PDB entry 7WSQ | electron microscopy, 3.80 A resolution | chains B and C of the 6 polymer chains in the assembly

# Chain B
Molecule: Fructose dehydrogenase small subunit
Source organism: Gluconobacter japonicus
UniProt: M1VB40 (FDHS_GLUJA); residue numbers follow UniProt; this construct covers 1-183
Sequence (183 residues; numbered 1 to 183; the number before each row is that of its first residue):
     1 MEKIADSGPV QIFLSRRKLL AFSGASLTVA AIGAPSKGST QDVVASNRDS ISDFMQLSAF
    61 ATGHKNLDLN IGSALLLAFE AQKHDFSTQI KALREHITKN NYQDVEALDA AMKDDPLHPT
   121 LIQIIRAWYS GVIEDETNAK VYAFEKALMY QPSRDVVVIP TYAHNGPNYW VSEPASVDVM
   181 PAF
Disordered / not traced: 1-49, 99-115, 131, 138-140, 151-155, 173-183

# Chain C
Molecule: Fructose dehydrogenase cytochrome subunit
Source organism: Gluconobacter japonicus
UniProt: M1V1V5 (FDHC_GLUJA); residues 1-486 here = UniProt positions 1-486
Sequence (486 residues; row label = number of the first residue in the row):
     1 MRYFRPLSAT AMTTVLLLAG TNVRAQPTEP TPASAHRPSI SRGHYLAIAA DCAACHTNGR
    61 DGQFLAGGYA ISSPMGNIYS TNITPSKTHG IGNYTLEQFS KALRHGIRAD GAQLYPAMPY
   121 DAYNRLTDED VKSLYAYIMT EVKPVDAPSP KTQLPFPFSI RASLGIWKIA ARIEGKPYVF
   181 DHTHNDDWNR GRYLVDELAH CGECHTPRNF LLAPNQSAYL AGADIGSWRA PNITNAPQSG
   241 IGSWSDQDLF QYLKTGKTAH ARAAGPMAEA IEHSLQYLPD ADISAIVTYL RSVPAKAESG
   301 QTVANFEHAG RPSSYSVANA NSRRSNSTLT KTTDGAALYE AVCASCHQSD GKGSKDGYYP
   361 SLVGNTTTGQ LNPNDLIASI LYGVDRTTDN HEILMPAFGP DSLVQPLTDE QIATIADYVL
   421 SHFGNAQATV SADAVKQVRA GGKQVPLAKL ASPGVMLLLG TGGILGAILV VAGLWWLISR
   481 RKKRSA
Disordered / not traced: 1-39, 318-331, 472-486
Covalently attached groups: heme c (HEC) linked to Cys52, Cys55, Cys201, Cys204, Cys343, Cys346
Metal / ion sites: heme c Fe site 1: His56, Met118; heme c Fe site 2 near His205 (its only coordinating residue here); heme c Fe site 3 near Met395 (its only coordinating residue here)
Residues lining bound ligands:
  - heme c (HEC), molecule 1: Ala50, Asp51, His56, Ile71, Ile78, Tyr79, Ser80, Thr81, Asn82, Ile83, Ile91, Tyr94, Phe99, Ala102, Leu103, Arg108, Gln113, Leu114, Tyr115, Ala117, Met118, Pro119, Tyr123, Arg161, His200
  - heme c (HEC), molecule 2: Ala199, His200, His205, Ile225, Trp228, Arg229, Ala230, Pro231, Asn232, Ile233, Ile241, Trp244, Leu249, Tyr252, Leu253, Arg262, Ala264, Pro266, Met267, Leu275, Ile286, Leu290, Asn305, Thr366, Thr367, Gln370, Asp375
  - heme c (HEC), molecule 3: Ala261, Arg262, Ala264, Val342, Ser345, His347, Tyr358, Tyr359, Pro360, Leu362, Asn365, Thr367, Thr368, Leu376, Ser379, Ile380, Val384, Arg386, Ile393, Leu394, Met395, Pro396, Phe398, Ile415
Curated features (UniProtKB/Swiss-Prot):
  - binding site (heme c): Cys52, Cys55, His56, Cys201, Cys204, His205, Cys343, Cys346, His347

# Interface between chain B and chain C
Pairs across the interface - 10 pairs, chain B then chain C:
  Val156(B) with Ser345(C), hydrogen bond (backbone-backbone); Gln348(C), hydrogen bond (backbone-side chain)
  Val157(B) with Lys355(C); Tyr359(C)
  Val158(B) with Ser354(C); Lys355(C); Asp356(C); Tyr358(C), hydrophobic
  Ile159(B) with Tyr358(C), hydrophobic; Tyr359(C)
Interface residues without a listed pair, chain B (5 interface residues in all): Leu69
Interface residues without a listed pair, chain C (9 interface residues in all): Ser314, Cys346

# Summary
Chain B and chain C form an interface of 5 and 9 residues respectively; the contacts include 2 hydrogen bonds.
Polar contacts include Val156(B)-Gln348(C) and Val156(B)-Ser345(C). Heme c is covalently linked to Cys55(C),
Cys201(C) and Cys346(C).
Here chain B is Fructose dehydrogenase small subunit and chain C is Fructose dehydrogenase cytochrome subunit,
both from Gluconobacter japonicus. Entry 7WSQ (Cryo-EM Structure of Membrane-bound Fructose Dehydrogenase from
Gluconobacter japonicus) was determined by electron microscopy, deposited together with 8JEJ, 8JEK and 7W2J.
